PDB entry 5HKR | X-ray diffraction, 2.35 A resolution | chains A and B

[Chain A (and B)]
Molecule: fullerene organizing protein
Notes: chain B of this document is another copy of the same molecule, construct and numbering; everything in this record applies to it too
Chain sequence (30 residues; each row starts with the number of its first residue):
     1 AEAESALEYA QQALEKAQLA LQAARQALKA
From the paper describing this entry:
  - binding site for buckminsterfullerene, buckyball: Tyr-9

[Chain A / chain B interface]
Pairs across the interface (24):
  Glu-4(A) with Leu-28(B); Lys-29(B), salt bridge
  Leu-7(A) with Leu-21(B), hydrophobic; Arg-25(B); Leu-28(B), hydrophobic
  Glu-8(A) with Arg-25(B)
  Gln-11(A) with Leu-21(B); Gln-22(B), hydrogen bond; Arg-25(B)
  Leu-14(A) with Gln-18(B)
  Ala-17(A) with Leu-14(B), hydrophobic
  Gln-18(A) with Gln-11(B), hydrogen bond (side chain-backbone); Leu-14(B); Glu-15(B); Gln-18(B), hydrogen bond
  Leu-21(A) with Gln-11(B)
  Gln-22(A) with Gln-11(B)
  Ala-24(A) with Leu-7(B), hydrophobic
  Arg-25(A) with Leu-7(B); Glu-8(B); Gln-11(B), hydrogen bond
  Leu-28(A) with Ala-3(B); Glu-4(B)
  Lys-29(A) with Glu-4(B), salt bridge
Also at the interface, not in a pair above, chain A (15 interface residues in all): Ala-3, Glu-15
Also at the interface, not in a pair above, chain B (16 interface residues in all): Ala-10, Ala-17, Ala-24

[Summary]
15 residues of chain A face 16 of chain B across their interface; the contacts include 4 hydrogen bonds and 2
salt bridges. Polar contacts include Glu-4(A)/Lys-29(B), Gln-11(A)/Gln-22(B) and Gln-18(A)/Gln-11(B). From the
paper: a binding site for buckminsterfullerene, buckyball at Tyr-9(A).
Both chains are fullerene organizing protein. Entry 5HKR (Crystal structure of de novo designed fullerene
organising protein complex with fullerene) was determined by X-ray diffraction, deposited together with 5ET3
and 5HKN.
